5WWD - chains A and B; structure by X-ray diffraction, 1.39 A resolution.

Chain A (and B):
Protein: Nudix hydrolase 1
Source organism: Arabidopsis thaliana
Notes: EC 3.6.1.55, 3.6.1.67, 3.6.1.22; chain B of this document is another copy of the same molecule, construct and numbering; everything in this record applies to it too
UniProt: Q9CA40 (NUDT1_ARATH); residues 1-147 here = UniProt positions 1-147
Amino-acid sequence (149 residues; numbered -1 to 147; the number before each row is that of its first residue; numbers below 1 keep their minus sign (Ala-1 is residue -1)):
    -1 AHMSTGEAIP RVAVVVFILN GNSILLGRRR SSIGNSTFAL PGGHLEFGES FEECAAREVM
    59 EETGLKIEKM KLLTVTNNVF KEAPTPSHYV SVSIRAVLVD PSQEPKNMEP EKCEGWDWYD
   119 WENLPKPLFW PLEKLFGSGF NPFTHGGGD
Not modelled in the structure: -1 to 5, 145-147 (chain B: -1 to 5, 144-147)
Construct notes: expression tag (-1 to 0)
Metal / ion sites: Mg2+: Glu56, Glu59, Glu107
Ligand contacts: methoxyethane (2ME): Asn75, Asn76, Val77, Trp128, Lys132
Swiss-Prot annotation at these positions:
  - motif: Gly41 to Gly62 (Nudix box)
  - binding site (Mg(2+)): Glu56, Glu60
  - modified residue: Ser2 (N-acetylserine)
What the authors report for this chain:
  - mutagenesis - E56A: abolished catalytic activity on GPP
  - self-association interface (contacts with another copy of this molecule): Pro8 to Val10, Phe45 to Glu47, Leu71 to His86
  - mutagenesis - V10K: unchanged catalytic activity

Interface between chain A and chain B:
Residue-residue contacts - 48 pairs, chain A then chain B:
  Ala6(A) - Phe45(B)
  Ile7(A) - Ile7(B)  hydrophobic
  Ile7(A) - Arg9(B)
  Ile7(A) - Phe45(B)
  Pro8(A) - Leu43(B)
  Pro8(A) - Glu44(B)
  Pro8(A) - Phe45(B)
  Val10(A) - Val10(B)  hydrophobic
  Val10(A) - Val88(B)  hydrophobic
  Leu43(A) - Pro8(B)
  Leu43(A) - Asn75(B)
  Leu43(A) - His86(B)
  Leu43(A) - Val88(B)  hydrophobic
  Glu44(A) - Pro8(B)
  Glu44(A) - His86(B)
  Phe45(A) - Ala6(B)
  Phe45(A) - Ile7(B)
  Phe45(A) - Pro8(B)
  Phe45(A) - Pro84(B)
  Phe45(A) - Ser85(B)
  Phe45(A) - His86(B)
  Gly46(A) - Val77(B)
  Gly46(A) - His86(B)  hydrogen bond (backbone-side chain)
  Glu47(A) - Asn75(B)  hydrogen bond (backbone-side chain)
  Glu47(A) - His86(B)
  Ser48(A) - Asn75(B)
  Phe49(A) - Thr74(B)
  Phe49(A) - Asn75(B)
  Leu70(A) - Thr72(B)
  Leu70(A) - Val73(B)
  Thr72(A) - Leu70(B)
  Val73(A) - Leu70(B)
  Val73(A) - Val73(B)  hydrophobic
  Thr74(A) - Phe49(B)
  Asn75(A) - Leu43(B)
  Asn75(A) - Glu47(B)  hydrogen bond (side chain-backbone)
  Asn75(A) - Ser48(B)
  Asn75(A) - Phe49(B)
  Val77(A) - Gly46(B)
  Pro84(A) - Phe45(B)
  Ser85(A) - Phe45(B)
  His86(A) - Leu43(B)
  His86(A) - Glu44(B)
  His86(A) - Phe45(B)
  His86(A) - Gly46(B)  hydrogen bond (side chain-backbone)
  His86(A) - Glu47(B)
  Val88(A) - Val10(B)  hydrophobic
  Val88(A) - Leu43(B)  hydrophobic
Also at the interface, not in a pair above, chain A (24 interface residues in all): Arg9, Lys79, Val90
Also at the interface, not in a pair above, chain B (24 interface residues in all): Lys79, Val90
Interface features reported in the paper:
  - hot spots on chain A (mutagenesis) - V10K: abolished binding to another copy of this molecule

Overview:
The chain A/chain B interface involves 24 residues from each chain; the contacts include 4 hydrogen bonds.
Polar contacts include Gly46(A)-His86(B) and Glu47(A)-Asn75(B). Bound to chain A: methoxyethane. The paper
reports that E56A of chain A abolishes catalytic activity on GPP; a self-association interface involving
Pro8(A), Phe45(A) and Leu71(A).
Both chains are Nudix hydrolase 1 (Arabidopsis thaliana). Entry 5WWD (Crystal structure of AtNUDX1) was
determined by X-ray diffraction (same publication as 5WY6 and 5GP0).
